PDB entry 5VBL | X-ray diffraction, 2.60 A resolution | chains A and B

Chain A:
Molecule: agonist peptide
Amino-acid sequence (17 residues; numbered 1 to 17; the number before each row is that of its first residue):
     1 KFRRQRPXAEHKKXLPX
Covalently attached groups: covalent link Glu10-Lys13
Modified residues: HRG (L-homoarginine) at position 8, OIC (octahydroindole-2-carboxylic acid) at position 14, 200 (4-chloro-L-phenylalanine) at position 17; Ala9 (2-amino-3-cyclohexyl-propionic acid; ALC); Leu15 (norleucine; NLE)
From the paper describing this entry:
  - contacts within the chain: Glu10-Lys13

Chain B:
Molecule: Apelin receptor, Rubredoxin, Apelin receptor Chimera
From: Homo sapiens
UniProtKB: chimeric construct of P35414, P00268: residues 7-229 from P35414 (APJ_HUMAN) positions 7-229 (same numbers); residues 1001-1054 from P00268 positions 1-54 (UniProt number = residue number - 1000); residues 243-330 from P35414 (APJ_HUMAN) positions 243-330 (same numbers)
Amino-acid sequence (407 residues; numbered -17 to 348; the number before each row is that of its first residue; numbers below 1 keep their minus sign (Met-17 is residue -17)):
   -17 MKTIIALSYIFCLVFADYKDDDDKFDNYYGADNQSECEYTDWKSSGALIP
    33 AIYMLVFLLGTTGNGLVLWTVFRSSREKRRSADIFIASLAVADLTFVVTL
    83 PLWATYTYRDYDWPFGTFFCKLSSYLIFVNMYASAFCLTGLSFDRYLAIV
   133 RPVANARLRLRVSGAVATAVLWVLAALLAMPVMVLRTTGDLENTNKVQCY
   183 MDYSMVATVSSEWAWEVGLGVSSTTVGFVVPFTIMLTCYFFIAQTIA
  1001 MKKYTCTVCGYIYNPEDGDPDNGVNPGTDFKDIPDDWVCPLCGVGKDQFE
  1051 EVEE
   243 RRRLLSIIVVLVVTFALCKMPYHLVKTLYMLGSLLHWPCDFDLFLMNIFP
   293 YCTCISYVNSCLNPFLYAFFDPRFRQACTSMLLMGQSRLEVLFQGPHHHH
   343 HHHHHH
Disordered / not traced: -17 to 18, 331-348
Cystine bridges: Cys19-Cys281, Cys102-Cys181
Construct notes: initiating methionine (-17); expression tag (-16 to 6, 331-348); engineered mutation Ala117 (Val in P35414), Asn177 (Thr in P35414), Lys261 (Trp in P35414), Leu325 (Cys in P35414), Met326 (Cys in P35414)
Bound ions: Zn2+: Cys1006, Cys1009, Cys1039, Cys1042
UniProt features mapped onto this chain:
  - site (Required for APELA and APLN/apelin-13 interaction and signaling): Trp85, Arg168
  - glycosylation (N-linked (GlcNAc...) asparagine): Asn15, Asn175
  - binding site (Fe cation): Cys1006, Cys1009, Cys1039, Cys1042
  - modified residue: Met1001 (N-formylmethionine)
From the paper describing this entry:
  - mutagenesis - D23A, Y271A, D284A: decreased signaling
  - binding site for 1-Oleoyl-R-glycerol: Lys268
  - mutagenesis - V117A, D172A, E174A, D184A, E194A, W261K: unchanged binding to apelin-13
  - mutagenesis - V117A, W261K: unchanged signaling in response to apelin-13
  - mutagenesis - V117A/W261K: decreased binding to apelin-13
  - mutagenesis - D284A: abolished binding to [125I]apelin-13

Interface between chain A and chain B:
Contacting residue pairs (37; chain A residue first):
  Phe2(A) - Arg91(B)
  Gln5(A) - Asn177(B)  hydrogen bond (side chain-backbone)
  Arg6(A) - Asp23(B)
  Pro7(A) - Asp23(B)
  HRG_8(A) - Tyr21(B)
  HRG_8(A) - Thr22(B)
  HRG_8(A) - Asp23(B)  hydrogen bond (backbone-side chain)
  HRG_8(A) - Asn175(B)
  Ala9(A) - Glu20(B)
  Ala9(A) - Tyr21(B)
  Glu10(A) - Tyr21(B)  hydrogen bond (backbone-backbone)
  Glu10(A) - Asp23(B)
  Glu10(A) - Glu174(B)
  Glu10(A) - Thr176(B)  hydrogen bond
  His11(A) - Glu174(B)  salt bridge
  Lys13(A) - Trp24(B)
  Lys13(A) - Leu173(B)
  Lys13(A) - Glu174(B)  salt bridge
  Lys13(A) - Tyr271(B)  hydrogen bond (backbone-side chain)
  OIC_14(A) - Leu173(B)
  OIC_14(A) - Met183(B)
  OIC_14(A) - Tyr185(B)
  OIC_14(A) - Glu198(B)
  Leu15(A) - Tyr271(B)
  Leu15(A) - Phe291(B)
  Pro16(A) - Trp24(B)
  Pro16(A) - Tyr93(B)  hydrophobic
  Pro16(A) - Arg168(B)
  200_17(A) - Trp85(B)
  200_17(A) - Tyr88(B)
  200_17(A) - Thr89(B)
  200_17(A) - Phe110(B)
  200_17(A) - Tyr264(B)  hydrogen bond (backbone-side chain)
  200_17(A) - Lys268(B)  hydrogen bond (backbone-side chain)
  200_17(A) - Phe291(B)
  200_17(A) - Thr295(B)
  200_17(A) - Tyr299(B)
Also at the interface, not in a pair above, chain A (14 interface residues in all): Lys12
Also at the interface, not in a pair above, chain B (31 interface residues in all): Tyr35, Ile109, Tyr182, Val267, Leu287
The authors on this interface:
  - pairs named by the authors: Gln5(A)-Asn177(B), Glu10(A)-Tyr21(B), His11(A)-Glu174(B) (salt bridge), Pro16(A)-Trp24(B), Pro16(A)-Arg168(B) (backbone contact), Tyr93(B)-Pro16(A) (hydrophobic contact)
  - interface residues, chain A: Gln5(A)
  - interface residues, chain B: Asp23(B), Tyr35(B), Trp85(B), Tyr88(B), Tyr93(B), Arg168(B), Leu173(B), Thr176(B), Tyr182(B), Tyr185(B), Tyr264(B), Lys268(B), Tyr271(B), Phe291(B), Tyr299(B)

Overview:
14 residues of chain A and 31 residues of chain B are in contact, with 7 hydrogen bonds and 2 salt bridges.
Polar pairs include His11(A)-Glu174(B), Lys13(A)-Glu174(B) and Gln5(A)-Asn177(B). The paper describes contacts
between Gln5(A) and Asn177(B), Glu10(A) and Tyr21(B) and Pro16(A) and Trp24(B); a salt bridge between His11(A)
and Glu174(B); a backbone contact between Pro16(A) and Arg168(B). From the paper: a binding site for
1-Oleoyl-R-glycerol at Lys268(B); D23A, Y271A and D284A of chain B reduce signaling; 10 substitutions were
tested in all.
Here chain A is agonist peptide and chain B is Apelin receptor, Rubredoxin, Apelin receptor Chimera (Homo
sapiens). Entry 5VBL (Structure of apelin receptor in complex with agonist peptide) was determined by X-ray
diffraction.
